4JFK - chain A; structure by X-ray diffraction, 1.15 A resolution.

[Chain A]
Molecule: Peptidyl-prolyl cis-trans isomerase FKBP5
From: Homo sapiens
Notes: EC 5.2.1.8
Reference sequence: Q13451 (FKBP5_HUMAN); residue numbers follow UniProt; this construct covers 16-140
Amino-acid sequence (128 residues; row label = number of the first residue in the row):
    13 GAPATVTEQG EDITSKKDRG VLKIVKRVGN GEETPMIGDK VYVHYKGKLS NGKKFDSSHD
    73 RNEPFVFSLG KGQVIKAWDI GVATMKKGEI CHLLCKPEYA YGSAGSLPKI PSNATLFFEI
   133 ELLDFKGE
Construct notes: expression tag (13-15); engineered mutation T19 (Ala in Q13451)
Ligand contacts: JFK ((1S,6R)-3-[2-(3,4-dimethoxyphenoxy)ethyl]-10-[(2-oxo-2,3-dihydro-1,3-benzothiazol-6-yl)sulfonyl]-3,10-diazabicyclo[4.3.1]decan-2-one): Y57, F67, D68, F77, G84, Q85, V86, I87, W90, A112, Y113, S118, L119, P120, K121, I122, L128, F130
Curated features (UniProtKB/Swiss-Prot):
  - modified residue: K28 (N6-acetyllysine)
  - mutagenesis: K28 (K28Q: Mimics acetylation; impaired interaction with AKT1 and PHLPP1; when associated with Q-155; K28R: Decreased acetylation; promotes interaction with AKT1 and PHLPP1; when associated with R-155)

[In short]
Bound to chain A: compound JFK. From UniProt: one mutagenesis site.
Chain A is Peptidyl-prolyl cis-trans isomerase FKBP5 (Homo sapiens); the structure, Increasing the Efficiency
Efficiency of Ligands for the FK506-Binding Protein 51 by Conformational Control: Complex of ..., was
determined by X-ray diffraction (same publication as 4JFI, 4JFJ, 4JFL and 4JFM).
